PDB entry 3CZQ | X-ray diffraction, 2.23 A resolution | chains C and D of the 4 polymer chains in the assembly

== Chain C (and D) ==
Name: Putative polyphosphate kinase 2
Organism: Sinorhizobium meliloti
Notes: chain D of this document is another copy of the same molecule, construct and numbering; everything in this record applies to it too
UniProtKB: Q92SA6 (Q92SA6_RHIME); numbering as in UniProt (aligned over 1-300)
Chain sequence (304 residues; row label = number of the first residue in the row; numbers below 1 keep their minus sign (Gly-1 is residue -1)):
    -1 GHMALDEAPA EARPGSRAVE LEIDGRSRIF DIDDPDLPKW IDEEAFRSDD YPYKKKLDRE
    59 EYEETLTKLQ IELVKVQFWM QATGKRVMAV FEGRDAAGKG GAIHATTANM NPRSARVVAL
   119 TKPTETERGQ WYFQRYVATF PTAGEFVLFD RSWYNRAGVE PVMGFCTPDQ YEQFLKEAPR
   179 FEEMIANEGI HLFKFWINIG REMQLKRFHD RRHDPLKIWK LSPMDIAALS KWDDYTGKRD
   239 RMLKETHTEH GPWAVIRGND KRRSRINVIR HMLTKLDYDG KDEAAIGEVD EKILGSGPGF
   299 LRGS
Disordered / not traced: -1 to 15, 300-302 (chain D: -1 to 13, 300-302)
Construct notes: expression tag (-1 to 0, 301-302)
Modified / non-standard residues: Mse78, Mse86, Mse108, Mse161, Mse182, Mse201, Mse222, Mse240, Mse270 (selenomethionine; parent Met)
Swiss-Prot annotation at these positions:
  - mutagenesis: Glu90 (E90A: Loss of activity), Asp93 (D93A: Loss of activity), Lys97 (K97A: Loss of activity), Asp148 (D148A: Loss of activity), Arg149 (R149A: Loss of activity), Trp194 (W194A: Strong decrease in activity), Gln202 (Q202A: Loss of activity), Arg205 (R205A: Loss of activity), Arg209 (R209A: Loss of activity), Asp223 (D223A: Loss of activity), Tyr233 (Y233A: Strong decrease in activity), Arg263 (R263A: Almost no change in activity)
From the paper describing this entry:
  - binding site for formate: Gly96, Lys97, Arg209
  - mutagenesis - E90A, D93A, K97A, D148A, R149A: abolished catalytic activity
  - mutagenesis - W194A, R205A, D223A: decreased catalytic activity
  - mutagenesis - Y233A: decreased binding to ADP
  - catalytic residues: Asp93, Arg111, Asp148, Arg149 (proposed by the authors, not directly observed)

== Chain C / chain D interface ==
Pairs across the interface - 44 pairs, chain C then chain D:
  Arg84(C) - Gly127(D)  hydrogen bond (side chain-backbone)
  Arg84(C) - Gln128(D)
  Arg84(C) - Trp129(D)
  Thr124(C) - Thr140(D)  hydrogen bond (backbone-side chain)
  Gly127(C) - Arg84(D)  hydrogen bond (backbone-side chain)
  Gly127(C) - Pro139(D)
  Gly127(C) - Thr140(D)
  Gly127(C) - Ala141(D)  hydrogen bond (backbone-backbone)
  Gln128(C) - Arg84(D)
  Gln128(C) - Pro139(D)
  Gln128(C) - Glu186(D)
  Trp129(C) - Arg84(D)
  Trp129(C) - Val135(D)  hydrophobic
  Trp129(C) - Mse182(D)  hydrophobic
  Trp129(C) - Glu186(D)
  Gln132(C) - Val135(D)
  Gln132(C) - Ala136(D)
  Gln132(C) - Phe138(D)
  Val135(C) - Trp129(D)  hydrophobic
  Val135(C) - Gln132(D)
  Val135(C) - Val135(D)  hydrophobic
  Ala136(C) - Gln132(D)
  Phe138(C) - Gln132(D)
  Pro139(C) - Gln128(D)
  Thr140(C) - Thr124(D)  hydrogen bond (side chain-backbone)
  Thr140(C) - Gly127(D)
  Thr140(C) - Gln128(D)
  Ala141(C) - Gly127(D)  hydrogen bond (backbone-backbone)
  Gln171(C) - Asn185(D)  hydrogen bond (side chain-backbone)
  Glu175(C) - Mse182(D)
  Glu175(C) - Asn185(D)  hydrogen bond
  Arg178(C) - Glu181(D)  salt bridge
  Arg178(C) - Mse182(D)
  Arg178(C) - Asn185(D)
  Phe179(C) - Mse182(D)  hydrophobic
  Glu181(C) - Arg178(D)  salt bridge
  Mse182(C) - Trp129(D)  hydrophobic
  Mse182(C) - Glu175(D)
  Mse182(C) - Phe179(D)
  Asn185(C) - Gln171(D)  hydrogen bond (backbone-side chain)
  Asn185(C) - Glu175(D)  hydrogen bond
  Asn185(C) - Arg178(D)
  Glu186(C) - Trp129(D)
  Glu186(C) - Tyr130(D)
Other interface residues (no listed pair), chain C (23 interface residues in all): Glu123, Tyr130, Phe131
Other interface residues (no listed pair), chain D (23 interface residues in all): Phe131, Thr137

== Summary ==
Chain C and chain D each contribute 23 residues to their interface, with 10 hydrogen bonds and 2 salt bridges.
Among the polar pairs are Arg178(C)-Glu181(D), Arg84(C)-Gly127(D) and Thr124(C)-Thr140(D). The paper reports
catalytic residues Asp93(C), Arg111(C) and Asp148(C) among others; E90A, D93A and K97A of chain C, among
others, abolish catalytic activity; 9 substitutions were tested in all.
Chain C and chain D are both Putative polyphosphate kinase 2 (Sinorhizobium meliloti); the structure, Crystal
structure of putative polyphosphate kinase 2 from Sinorhizobium meliloti, was determined by X-ray diffraction
together with 3CZP from the same study.
